Entry 3BHM (X-ray diffraction, 1.80 A resolution); this record covers chain A.

== Chain A ==
Protein: Carbonyl reductase [NADPH] 1
Source organism: Homo sapiens
Notes: EC 1.1.1.184
Reference sequence: P16152 (CBR1_HUMAN); residues 1-276 here correspond to UniProt positions 2-277 (UniProt number = residue number + 1)
Chain sequence (276 residues; row label = number of the first residue in the row):
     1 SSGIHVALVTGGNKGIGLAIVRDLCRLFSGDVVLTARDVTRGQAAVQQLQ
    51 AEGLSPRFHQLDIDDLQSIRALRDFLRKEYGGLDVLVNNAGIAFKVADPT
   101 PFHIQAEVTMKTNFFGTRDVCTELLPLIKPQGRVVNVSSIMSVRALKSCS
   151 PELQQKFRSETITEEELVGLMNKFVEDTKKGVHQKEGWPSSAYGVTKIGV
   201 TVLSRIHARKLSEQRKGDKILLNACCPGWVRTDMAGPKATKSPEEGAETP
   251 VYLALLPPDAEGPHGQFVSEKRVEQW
Disordered / not traced: 1-2
Small-molecule neighbours:
  - AB3 (3-(4-amino-1-tert-butyl-1H-pyrazolo[3,4-d]pyrimidin-3-yl)phenol), molecule 1: Arg22, Asp23, Arg26, Leu27, Glu244
  - AB3, molecule 2: Ser139, Ile140, Met141, Tyr193, Cys226, Gly228, Trp229, Met234, Ala235
  - S-hydroxymethyl glutathione (AHE; 2-amino-4-[1-carboxymethyl-carbamoyl)-2-hydroxymethylsulfanyl-ethylcarbamoyl]-butyric acid): Ala93, Phe94, Lys95, Val96, Phe102, Gln105, Met141, Ser190, Ser191, Ala192, Tyr193, Met234, Ala235
  - NADP (NAP; NADP nicotinamide-adenine-dinucleotide phosphate): Gly11, Gly12, Asn13, Lys14, Gly15, Ile16, Gly17, Arg37, Arg41, Leu61, Asp62, Ile63, Asp64, Asn89, Ala90, Gly91, Ile92, Thr112, Val137, Ser138, Ser139, Tyr193, Lys197, Cys226, Pro227, Gly228, Trp229, Val230, Thr232, Asp233, Met234, Ala235
UniProt features mapped onto this chain:
  - active site: Tyr193 (Proton acceptor)
  - binding site (NADP(+)): Asp62, Ile63, Asn89, Tyr193 to Lys197, Val230 to Thr232
  - binding site (glutathione): Phe94 to Val96, Gln105, Ala192, Tyr193
  - binding site (substrate): Ser139
  - modified residue: Ser1 (N-acetylserine), Ser29 (Phosphoserine), Lys238 (N6-1-carboxyethyl lysine)
What the authors report for this chain:
  - binding site for S-hydroxymethyl glutathione: Phe94, Val96, Gln105, Ala192, Tyr193
  - mutagenesis - C226A: abolished catalytic activity (citing earlier work)

== In short ==
Ligands of chain A: S-hydroxymethyl glutathione, compound AB3 and NADP. From UniProt: active-site residue
Tyr193, 11 NADP+-binding residues, 6 glutathione-binding residues and substrate-binding residue Ser139. The
paper reports a binding site for S-hydroxymethyl glutathione at Phe94, Val96 and Gln105 among others; C226A
abolishes catalytic activity.
Chain A is Carbonyl reductase [NADPH] 1 (Homo sapiens); the structure, Crystal structure of human Carbonyl
Reductase 1 in complex with S-hydroxymethylglutathione, was determined by X-ray diffraction (same publication
as 3BHI and 3BHJ).
